PDB entry 8UB9 | electron microscopy, 3.07 A resolution | chains F and I of the 9 polymer chains in the assembly

Chain F:
Molecule: Avd
From: Bordetella phage BPP-1
UniProt: chimeric construct of Q775D7, Q9FA38: residues 1-124 from Q775D7 (Q775D7_BPBPP) positions 1-124 (same numbers); residues 125-290 from Q9FA38 positions 5-170 (UniProt number = residue number - 120)
Chain sequence (290 residues; row label = number of the first residue in the row):
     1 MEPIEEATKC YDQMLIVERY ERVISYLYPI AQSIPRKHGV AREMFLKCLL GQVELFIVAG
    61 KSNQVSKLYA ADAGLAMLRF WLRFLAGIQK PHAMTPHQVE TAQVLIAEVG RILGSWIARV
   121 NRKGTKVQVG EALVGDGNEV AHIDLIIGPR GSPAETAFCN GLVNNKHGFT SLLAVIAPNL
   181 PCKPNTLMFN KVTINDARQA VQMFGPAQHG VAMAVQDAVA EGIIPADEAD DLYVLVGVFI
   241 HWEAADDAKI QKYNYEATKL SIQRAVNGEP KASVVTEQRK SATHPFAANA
Disordered / not traced: 1-12, 124-290

Chain I:
Molecule: Diversity-generating retroelement (DGR) RNA Sp
Sequence (140 nucleotides; row label = number of the first residue in the row):
     1 CAUGGCUCUG CCAACGCUAC GGCUUGGCGG GCUGGCCUUU CCUCAAUAGG UGGUCAGCCG
    61 GUUCUGUCCU GCUUCGGCGA ACACGUUACA CGGUUCGGCA AAACGUCGAU UACUGAAAAU
   121 GGAAAGGCGG GGCCGACUUC
Disordered / not traced: 1-2, 34-46, 57-58, 140

Interface between chain F and chain I:
Pairs across the interface - 13 pairs, chain F then chain I:
  Gln-32(F) / G4(I)  hydrogen bond to the base
  Ile-34(F) / G4(I)  base contact
  Arg-36(F) / G5(I)  salt bridge to the phosphate
  Arg-36(F) / G26(I)  salt bridge to the phosphate
  Lys-37(F) / C15(I)  hydrogen bond to the base
  Lys-37(F) / U25(I)  sugar contact
  Lys-37(F) / G26(I)  phosphate contact
  Arg-42(F) / G4(I)  hydrogen bond to the base
  Arg-42(F) / G5(I)  salt bridge to the phosphate
  Leu-46(F) / G4(I)  base contact
  Gln-89(F) / C15(I)  sugar contact
  Lys-90(F) / C15(I)  hydrogen bond to the sugar
  Lys-90(F) / U25(I)  sugar contact
Interface residues without a listed pair, chain F (10 interface residues in all): Ala-31, Ser-33
Interface residues without a listed pair, chain I (6 interface residues in all): G27

Summary:
10 residues of chain F face 6 of chain I across their interface, with 4 hydrogen bonds and 3 salt bridges.
Polar pairs include Gln-32(F)/G4(I), Lys-37(F)/C15(I) and Arg-42(F)/G4(I).
Here chain F is Avd (Bordetella phage BPP-1) and chain I is Diversity-generating retroelement (DGR) RNA Sp.
Entry 8UB9 (Diversity-generating retroelement (DGR) ribonucleoprotein reverse transcriptase- Active state
(N-empty) 1a) was determined by electron microscopy, deposited together with 8UB7, 8UB8, 8UBA, 8UBB, 8UBC,
8UBD, 8UBE and 8UBF.
